PDB entry 8PE9 | X-ray diffraction, 3.15 A resolution | chains A and H of the 3 polymer chains in the assembly

Chain A:
Molecule: Epithelial discoidin domain-containing receptor 1
Source organism: Homo sapiens
Notes: EC 2.7.10.1
Reference sequence: Q08345 (DDR1_HUMAN); numbering as in UniProt (aligned over 188-370)
Amino-acid sequence (183 residues; numbered 188 to 370; the number before each row is that of its first residue):
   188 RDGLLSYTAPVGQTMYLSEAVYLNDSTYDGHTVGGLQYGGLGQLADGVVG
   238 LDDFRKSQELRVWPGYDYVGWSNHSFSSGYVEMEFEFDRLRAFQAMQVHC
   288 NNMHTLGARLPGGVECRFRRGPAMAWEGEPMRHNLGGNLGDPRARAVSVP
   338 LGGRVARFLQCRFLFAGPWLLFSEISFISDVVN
Unresolved in the structure: 244-247, 322-325
UniProt features mapped onto this chain:
  - binding site (Ca(2+)): Asn211, Gln230, Asp233, Val235, Tyr253, Tyr255, Ser360, Glu361
  - glycosylation (N-linked (GlcNAc...) asparagine): Asn211, Asn260, Asn370
  - mutagenesis: Asn211 (N211A: Phosphorylates regardless of collagen presence, collagen addition does not alter significantly the levels of constitutive phosphorylation ...), Ser213 (S213A: Phosphorylates regardless of collagen presence, collagen addition does not alter significantly the levels of constitutive phosphorylation), Asn260 (N260Q: Phosphorylates in response to collagen, but at lower levels compared to wild-type. No activation in the absence of collagen)
Disulfides: Cys303-Cys348
Covalently attached groups: N-acetylglucosamine (NAG) linked to Asn211; glycan linked to Asn260
Bound ions: Ca2+: Gln230, Asp233, Val235, Ser360, Glu361; Zn2+: His320, Asp367
Reported in the primary citation:
  - post-translational modification sites: Asn211, Asn260

Chain H:
Molecule: PRTH-101 Fab, heavy chain
Source organism: Homo sapiens
Notes: antibody fragment or engineered binder
Amino-acid sequence (222 residues; row label = number of the first residue in the row):
    23 QVQLVESGGRVVQPGRSLRLSCTASGFSLNRYYMLWVRQAPGKGLEWIGT
    73 ISYGDTTYYASWAKGRFTISRDNSKNTLYLQMNSLRAEDTAVYYCARADT
   123 GDNGYLGLQLWGQGTLVTVSSASTKGPSVFPLAPSSKSTSGGTAALGCLV
   173 KDYFPEPVTVSWNSGALTSGVHTFPAVLQSSGLYSLSSVVTVPSSSLGTQ
   223 TYICNVNHKPSNTKVDKRVEPK
Unresolved in the structure: 49-51, 157-163
Disulfides: Cys44-Cys117, Cys170-Cys226
Bound ions: Zn2+: His194 (shared with 1 residue of chain L)

How chain A and chain H interact:
Contacting residue pairs (18):
  Gly199(A) - Asn125(H)
  Gly199(A) - Gly126(H)
  Gln200(A) - Asn125(H)
  Gln200(A) - Gly126(H)
  Gln200(A) - Tyr127(H)
  Thr201(A) - Asn125(H)  hydrogen bond (side chain-backbone)
  Thr201(A) - Tyr127(H)  hydrogen bond (backbone-side chain)
  Tyr203(A) - Asn125(H)  hydrogen bond
  Tyr203(A) - Tyr127(H)  hydrophobic
  Val220(A) - Tyr54(H)
  Gly221(A) - Tyr54(H)
  Gly221(A) - Asp121(H)
  Gly221(A) - Thr122(H)  hydrogen bond (backbone-side chain)
  Gly222(A) - Tyr75(H)
  Gly222(A) - Thr122(H)
  Leu223(A) - Tyr75(H)  hydrophobic
  Ser264(A) - Thr79(H)
  Trp356(A) - Tyr127(H)
Other interface residues (no listed pair), chain A (13 interface residues in all): Val198, Tyr209, Ser262
From the paper, about this interface:
  - pairs named by the authors: Gln200(A)-Tyr127(H) (hydrophobic contact), Tyr203(A)-Tyr127(H) (hydrophobic contact), Trp356(A)-Tyr127(H) (hydrophobic contact)
  - epitope / paratope residues, chain A: Gln200(A), Thr201(A), Tyr203(A), Trp356(A)
  - epitope / paratope residues, chain H: Asn125(H), Tyr127(H)

In short:
13 residues of chain A and 8 residues of chain H are in contact, with 4 hydrogen bonds. Polar pairs include
Thr201(A)-Asn125(H), Thr201(A)-Tyr127(H) and Tyr203(A)-Asn125(H). The authors report hydrophobic contacts
between Gln200(A) and Tyr127(H), Tyr203(A) and Tyr127(H) and Trp356(A) and Tyr127(H). The paper reports
epitope/paratope residues Gln200(A), Thr201(A) and Asn125(H) among others; modification sites Asn211(A) and
Asn260(A).
Here chain A is Epithelial discoidin domain-containing receptor 1 and chain H is PRTH-101 Fab, heavy chain,
both from Homo sapiens. Entry 8PE9 (Complex between DDR1 DS-like domain and PRTH-101 Fab) was determined by
X-ray diffraction.
